Entry 7AOE (electron microscopy, 3.90 A resolution); this record covers chains B and C of the 15 polymer chains in the assembly.

== Chain B ==
Molecule: Probable DNA-directed RNA polymerase I subunit RPA2
Source organism: Schizosaccharomyces pombe (strain 972 / ATCC 24843)
Notes: EC 2.7.7.6
UniProtKB: Q9P7X8 (RPA2_SCHPO); residue numbers follow UniProt; this construct covers 1-1174
Chain sequence (1174 residues; each row starts with the number of its first residue):
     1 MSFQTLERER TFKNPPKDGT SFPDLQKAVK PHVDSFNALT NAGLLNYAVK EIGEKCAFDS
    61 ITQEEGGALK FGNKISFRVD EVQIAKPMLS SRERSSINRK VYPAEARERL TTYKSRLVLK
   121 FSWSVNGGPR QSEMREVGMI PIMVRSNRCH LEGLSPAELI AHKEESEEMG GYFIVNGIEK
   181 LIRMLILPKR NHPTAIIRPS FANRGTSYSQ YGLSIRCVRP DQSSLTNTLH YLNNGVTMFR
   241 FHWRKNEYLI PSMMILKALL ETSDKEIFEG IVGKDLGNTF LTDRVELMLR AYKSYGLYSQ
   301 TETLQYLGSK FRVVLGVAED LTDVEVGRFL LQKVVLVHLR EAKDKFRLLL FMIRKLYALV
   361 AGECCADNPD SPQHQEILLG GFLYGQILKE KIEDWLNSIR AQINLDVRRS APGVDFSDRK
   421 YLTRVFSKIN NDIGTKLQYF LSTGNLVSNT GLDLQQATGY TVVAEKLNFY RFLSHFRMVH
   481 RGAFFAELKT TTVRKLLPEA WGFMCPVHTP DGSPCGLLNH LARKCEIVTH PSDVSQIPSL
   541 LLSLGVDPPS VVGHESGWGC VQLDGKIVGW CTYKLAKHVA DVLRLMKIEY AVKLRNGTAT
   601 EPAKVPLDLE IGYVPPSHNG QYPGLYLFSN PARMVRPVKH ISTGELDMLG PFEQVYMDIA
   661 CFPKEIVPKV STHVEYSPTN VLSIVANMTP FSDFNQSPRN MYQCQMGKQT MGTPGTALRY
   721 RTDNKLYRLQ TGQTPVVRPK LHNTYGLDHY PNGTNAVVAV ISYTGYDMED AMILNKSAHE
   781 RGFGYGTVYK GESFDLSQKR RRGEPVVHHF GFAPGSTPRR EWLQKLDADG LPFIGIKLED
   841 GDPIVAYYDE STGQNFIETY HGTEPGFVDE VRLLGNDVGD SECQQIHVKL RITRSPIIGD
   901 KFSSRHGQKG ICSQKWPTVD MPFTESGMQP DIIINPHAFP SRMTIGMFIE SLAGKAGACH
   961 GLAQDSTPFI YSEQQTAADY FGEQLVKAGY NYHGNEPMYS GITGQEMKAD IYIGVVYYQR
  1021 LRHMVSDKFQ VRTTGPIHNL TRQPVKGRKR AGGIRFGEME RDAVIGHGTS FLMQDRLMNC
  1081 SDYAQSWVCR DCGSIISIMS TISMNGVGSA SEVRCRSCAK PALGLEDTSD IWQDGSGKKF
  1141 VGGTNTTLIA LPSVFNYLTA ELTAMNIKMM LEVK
UniProt features mapped onto this chain:
  - zinc finger: C1089 to C1118 (C4-type)
Bound ions: Zn2+: C1089, C1092, C1115, C1118
From the paper describing this entry:
  - conformationally variable residues (domain motion): R409

== Chain C ==
Molecule: DNA-directed RNA polymerases I and III subunit RPAC1
Source organism: Schizosaccharomyces pombe (strain 972 / ATCC 24843)
UniProtKB: O94616 (RPAC1_SCHPO); numbering as in UniProt (aligned over 1-348)
Chain sequence (348 residues; numbered 1 to 348; the number before each row is that of its first residue):
     1 MAAVDRSRTE ISVLSDRVTD VGSVDFPGYY FDEDNIWDLD KFKKNLKVSI TSLDQETMVF
    61 EISGIDASIA NAFRRILIAE IPTLAFEFVY IINNTSIIQD EVLSHRIGLV PISADPDMFK
   121 WFQHPLPGQE ATHTDYDTVV FSLNKKCEFN KNAATDEKDP KRLYVNSEVY SGDLIWKPQG
   181 RQEERFADNP IRVVNPDIVV AKLRPGQEID LEAHAILGIG QDHAKFSPVA TASYRLLPTI
   241 HILSPIEGED AVKFQKCFPK GVIELEEGPD GKKQARVADV RKDTVSRECL RHPEFADKVQ
   301 LGRVRDHYLF SVESTGIMKP DVLFIKSIAV LKSKCLAVKS SLQNISSD
Disordered / not traced: 1-28, 346-348

== Chain B / chain C interface ==
Pairs across the interface (54; chain B residue first):
  K13(B) - K158(C)
  K13(B) - D159(C)  hydrogen bond (side chain-backbone)
  K13(B) - P160(C)
  N14(B) - K158(C)
  P15(B) - K158(C)
  R728(B) - Q99(C)  hydrogen bond
  Q730(B) - Q99(C)
  Q730(B) - V102(C)
  S777(B) - A224(C)
  E780(B) - H105(C)  hydrogen bond (backbone-side chain)
  E780(B) - H223(C)  salt bridge
  E780(B) - A224(C)  hydrogen bond (side chain-backbone)
  Y785(B) - E101(C)
  Y785(B) - V102(C)  hydrophobic
  Y789(B) - Q99(C)  hydrogen bond
  R891(B) - Q99(C)
  R891(B) - E101(C)  salt bridge
  T893(B) - E101(C)  hydrogen bond
  V919(B) - R74(C)  hydrogen bond (backbone-side chain)
  V919(B) - R75(C)
  D920(B) - R75(C)  salt bridge
  F923(B) - R74(C)
  F923(B) - S233(C)
  F923(B) - Y234(C)
  T924(B) - S233(C)
  E925(B) - R235(C)  hydrogen bond (backbone-side chain)
  E925(B) - V285(C)
  E925(B) - R303(C)  salt bridge
  V986(B) - E288(C)
  G989(B) - S286(C)
  N991(B) - S286(C)  hydrogen bond (side chain-backbone)
  N991(B) - R287(C)
  Y992(B) - E288(C)
  Y992(B) - R291(C)
  H993(B) - R291(C)
  P997(B) - V285(C)  hydrophobic
  P997(B) - R303(C)
  Y999(B) - Y234(C)
  Y999(B) - R235(C)
  Y999(B) - L236(C)  hydrogen bond (side chain-backbone)
  Y999(B) - R303(C)
  G1001(B) - N71(C)  hydrogen bond (backbone-side chain)
  G1001(B) - R74(C)
  G1001(B) - R75(C)
  I1002(B) - N71(C)
  I1002(B) - R75(C)
  T1003(B) - N71(C)
  G1004(B) - N71(C)
  G1004(B) - Y234(C)  hydrogen bond (backbone-side chain)
  Q1005(B) - A67(C)
  E1006(B) - L236(C)
  E1006(B) - R303(C)  salt bridge
  E1006(B) - R305(C)  salt bridge
  D1010(B) - R287(C)  salt bridge
Interface residues without a listed pair, chain B (40 interface residues in all): R719, K776, R781, G782, T787, M921, G927, Q929, Y990, S1000
Interface residues without a listed pair, chain C (31 interface residues in all): I78, I97, I98, D100, L109, Q221, D222

== In short ==
Chain B and chain C form an interface of 40 and 31 residues respectively; the contacts include 12 hydrogen
bonds and 7 salt bridges. Polar pairs include E780(B)-H223(C), R891(B)-E101(C) and D920(B)-R75(C). C1089(B),
C1092(B), C1115(B) and C1118(B) form the Zn2+ site. The paper reports conformational variability at R409(B).
Here chain B is Probable DNA-directed RNA polymerase I subunit RPA2 and chain C is DNA-directed RNA
polymerases I and III subunit RPAC1, both from Schizosaccharomyces pombe (strain 972 / ATCC 24843). Entry 7AOE
(Schizosaccharomyces pombe RNA polymerase I (elongation complex)) was determined by electron microscopy
together with 7AOC and 7AOD from the same study.
